4C3J - chains A and E of the 14 polymer chains in the assembly; structure by X-ray diffraction, 3.35 A resolution.

Chain A:
Protein: DNA-directed RNA polymerase I subunit RPA190
From: Saccharomyces cerevisiae
Notes: EC 2.7.7.6
UniProtKB: P10964 (RPA1_YEAST); numbering as in UniProt (aligned over 1-1664)
Sequence (1664 residues; each row starts with the number of its first residue):
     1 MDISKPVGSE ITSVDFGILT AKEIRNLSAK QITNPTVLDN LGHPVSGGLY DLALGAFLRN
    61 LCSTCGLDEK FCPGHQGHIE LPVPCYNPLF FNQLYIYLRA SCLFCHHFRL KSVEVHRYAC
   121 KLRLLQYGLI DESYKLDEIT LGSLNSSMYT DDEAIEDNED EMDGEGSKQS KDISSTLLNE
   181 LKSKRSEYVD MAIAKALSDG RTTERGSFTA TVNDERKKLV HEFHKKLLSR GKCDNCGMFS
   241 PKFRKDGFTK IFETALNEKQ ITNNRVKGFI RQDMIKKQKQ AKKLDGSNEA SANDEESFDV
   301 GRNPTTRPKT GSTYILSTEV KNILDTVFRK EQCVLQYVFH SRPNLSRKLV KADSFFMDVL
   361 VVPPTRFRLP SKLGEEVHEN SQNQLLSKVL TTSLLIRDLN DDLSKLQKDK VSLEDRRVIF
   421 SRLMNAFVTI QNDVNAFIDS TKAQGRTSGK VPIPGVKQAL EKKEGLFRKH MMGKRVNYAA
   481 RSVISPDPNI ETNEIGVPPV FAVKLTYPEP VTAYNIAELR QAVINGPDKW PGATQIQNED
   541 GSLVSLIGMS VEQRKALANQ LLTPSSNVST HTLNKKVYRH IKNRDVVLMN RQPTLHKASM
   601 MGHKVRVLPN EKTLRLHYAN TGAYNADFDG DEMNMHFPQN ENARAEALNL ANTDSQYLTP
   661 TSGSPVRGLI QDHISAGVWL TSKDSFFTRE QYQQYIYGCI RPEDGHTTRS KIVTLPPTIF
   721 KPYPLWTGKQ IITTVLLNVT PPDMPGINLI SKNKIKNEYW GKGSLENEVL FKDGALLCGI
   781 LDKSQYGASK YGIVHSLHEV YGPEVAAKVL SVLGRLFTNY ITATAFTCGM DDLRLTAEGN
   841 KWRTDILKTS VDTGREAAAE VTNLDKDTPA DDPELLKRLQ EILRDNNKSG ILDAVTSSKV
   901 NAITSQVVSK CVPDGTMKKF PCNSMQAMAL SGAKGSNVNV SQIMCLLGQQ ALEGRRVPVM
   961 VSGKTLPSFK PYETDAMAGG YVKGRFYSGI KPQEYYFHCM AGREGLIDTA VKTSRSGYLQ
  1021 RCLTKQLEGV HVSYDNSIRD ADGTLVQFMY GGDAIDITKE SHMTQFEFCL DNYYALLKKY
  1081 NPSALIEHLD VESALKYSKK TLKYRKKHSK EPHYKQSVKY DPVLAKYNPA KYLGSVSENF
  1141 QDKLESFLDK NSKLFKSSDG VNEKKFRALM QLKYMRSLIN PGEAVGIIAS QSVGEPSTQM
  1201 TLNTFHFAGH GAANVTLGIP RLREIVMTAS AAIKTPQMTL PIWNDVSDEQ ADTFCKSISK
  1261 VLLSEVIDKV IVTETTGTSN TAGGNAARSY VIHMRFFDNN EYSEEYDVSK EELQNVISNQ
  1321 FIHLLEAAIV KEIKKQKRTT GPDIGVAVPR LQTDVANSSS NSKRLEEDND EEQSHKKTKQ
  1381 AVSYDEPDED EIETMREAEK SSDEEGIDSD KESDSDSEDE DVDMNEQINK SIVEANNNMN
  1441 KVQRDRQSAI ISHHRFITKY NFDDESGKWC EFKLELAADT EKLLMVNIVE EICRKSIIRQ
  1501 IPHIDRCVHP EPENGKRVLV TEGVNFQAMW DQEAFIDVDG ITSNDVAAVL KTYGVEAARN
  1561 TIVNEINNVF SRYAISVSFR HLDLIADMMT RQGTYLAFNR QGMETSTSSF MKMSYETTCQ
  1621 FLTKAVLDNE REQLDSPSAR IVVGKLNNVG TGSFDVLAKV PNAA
Unresolved in the structure: 142-171, 276-311, 407-409, 448-450, 1154-1159, 1206-1213, 1279-1286, 1353-1360, 1400-1437, 1664
Swiss-Prot annotation at these positions:
  - region: Pro992 to Glu1004 (Bridging helix)
  - binding site (Zn(2+)): Cys62, Cys65, Cys72, His75, Cys102, Cys105, Cys233, Cys236
  - binding site (Mg(2+)): Asp627, Asp629, Asp631
  - modified residue (Phosphoserine): Ser889, Ser1636
Bound ions: Zn2+ site 1: Cys62, Cys65, Cys72, His75; Zn2+ site 2: Cys102, Cys105, Cys233, Cys236
Reported in the primary citation:
  - conformationally variable residues (order/disorder transition): Asn1361 to Glu1399
  - contacts within the chain: Arg1015-Asp1385, Arg1015-Glu1386, Arg1015-Asp1388, Arg1015-Glu1389

Chain E:
Protein: DNA-directed RNA polymerases I, II, and III subunit RPABC1
From: Saccharomyces cerevisiae
Notes: EC 2.7.7.6
UniProtKB: P20434 (RPAB1_YEAST); residue numbers follow UniProt; this construct covers 1-215
Sequence (215 residues; row label = number of the first residue in the row):
     1 MDQENERNIS RLWRAFRTVK EMVKDRGYFI TQEEVELPLE DFKAKYCDSM GRPQRKMMSF
    61 QANPTEESIS KFPDMGSLWV EFCDEPSVGV KTMKTFVIHI QEKNFQTGIF VYQNNITPSA
   121 MKLVPSIPPA TIETFNEAAL VVNITHHELV PKHIRLSSDE KRELLKRYRL KESQLPRIQR
   181 ADPVALYLGL KRGEVVKIIR KSETSGRYAS YRICM

How chain A and chain E interact:
Residue-residue contacts (113):
  Ile130(A) with Met215(E), hydrophobic
  Asp131(A) with Arg192(E); Met215(E)
  Tyr134(A) with Arg192(E)
  Glu138(A) with Pro128(E)
  Gly200(A) with Lys171(E), hydrogen bond (backbone-side chain)
  Arg201(A) with Lys171(E), hydrogen bond (backbone-side chain)
  Thr202(A) with Lys171(E)
  Thr209(A) with Ser173(E), hydrogen bond; Gln174(E)
  Thr211(A) with Ser173(E)
  Val212(A) with Ser173(E)
  Asp214(A) with Arg177(E), salt bridge
  Glu215(A) with Arg177(E), salt bridge
  Asp1035(A) with Tyr168(E)
  Arg1039(A) with Tyr168(E), hydrogen bond (side chain-backbone); Leu170(E); Gln174(E)
  Gly1043(A) with Gln174(E), hydrogen bond (backbone-side chain)
  Thr1044(A) with Gln174(E)
  Leu1045(A) with Leu170(E), hydrophobic; Gln174(E), hydrogen bond (backbone-backbone); Pro176(E)
  Phe1048(A) with Tyr168(E), hydrophobic; Leu175(E), hydrophobic; Tyr208(E), hydrogen bond (backbone-side chain); Ser210(E); Tyr211(E)
  Met1049(A) with Tyr208(E), hydrogen bond (backbone-side chain)
  Gly1051(A) with Ser202(E); Thr204(E); Ser205(E), hydrogen bond (backbone-side chain)
  Gly1052(A) with Ser205(E), hydrogen bond (backbone-side chain); Tyr208(E)
  Asp1053(A) with Thr204(E); Ser205(E)
  Arg1105(A) with Arg207(E)
  His1113(A) with Thr145(E); His146(E), hydrogen bond (side chain-backbone); His147(E), hydrogen bond (side chain-backbone); Glu148(E); Val150(E), hydrogen bond (side chain-backbone)
  Tyr1114(A) with Thr145(E); His146(E); Lys152(E), hydrogen bond (backbone-side chain)
  Lys1115(A) with Gln32(E), hydrogen bond; Glu36(E), salt bridge
  Val1118(A) with Lys152(E); Ile154(E), hydrophobic; Ile199(E), hydrophobic
  Tyr1120(A) with Arg207(E), hydrogen bond (backbone-side chain)
  Asp1121(A) with Lys197(E), salt bridge; Arg207(E)
  Pro1122(A) with Arg207(E)
  Ser1137(A) with Ser205(E)
  Glu1138(A) with Ser205(E), hydrogen bond (backbone-backbone); Arg207(E), salt bridge
  Asn1139(A) with Thr204(E), hydrogen bond (side chain-backbone); Ser205(E), hydrogen bond (backbone-backbone); Gly206(E)
  Gln1527(A) with Ala138(E); Ala139(E)
  Trp1530(A) with Arg14(E), hydrogen bond (backbone-side chain); Ala138(E); Ala139(E); Val141(E), hydrophobic; Val142(E), hydrophobic
  Asp1531(A) with Arg7(E); Arg11(E), salt bridge; Arg14(E)
  Glu1533(A) with Arg14(E), salt bridge
  Val1538(A) with Val142(E), hydrophobic; His147(E)
  Asp1539(A) with His146(E); His147(E); Glu148(E), hydrogen bond (backbone-backbone)
  Gly1540(A) with Glu148(E)
  Ile1541(A) with His147(E), hydrogen bond (backbone-side chain)
  Leu1550(A) with Pro183(E)
  Lys1551(A) with Pro183(E)
  Thr1552(A) with Ile144(E); Pro183(E)
  Tyr1553(A) with Ile144(E), hydrophobic; His147(E); Val150(E); Val184(E)
  Gly1554(A) with Asp182(E); Pro183(E)
  Val1555(A) with Asp182(E), hydrogen bond (backbone-side chain); Arg212(E)
  Glu1556(A) with Leu149(E); Pro151(E); His153(E); Ile198(E); Arg200(E), salt bridge; Arg212(E), salt bridge
  Ala1557(A) with Leu149(E); Val150(E), hydrophobic
  Arg1559(A) with Arg200(E)
  Asn1560(A) with Leu149(E), hydrogen bond (side chain-backbone)
  Asn1564(A) with Leu149(E)
  Phe1579(A) with Thr204(E)
  Arg1580(A) with Thr204(E)
  Asp1587(A) with Arg200(E), salt bridge
  Thr1590(A) with Arg177(E); Arg212(E), hydrogen bond (backbone-side chain)
  Arg1591(A) with Pro176(E); Arg177(E), hydrogen bond (backbone-backbone)
  Gln1592(A) with Arg177(E), hydrogen bond; Gln179(E)
  Gly1593(A) with Arg177(E), hydrogen bond (backbone-backbone); Gln179(E)
  Thr1594(A) with Gln179(E)
Also at the interface, not in a pair above, chain A (68 interface residues in all): Ser207, Ser1037, Asp1042, Val1046, Gln1047, Ala1125, Asp1537, Thr1561
Also at the interface, not in a pair above, chain E (54 interface residues in all): Asn143, Leu164, Arg169, Ile178, Glu203, Ala209

Overview:
68 residues of chain A and 54 residues of chain E are in contact, with 28 hydrogen bonds and 10 salt bridges.
Polar contacts include Asp214(A)-Arg177(E), Glu215(A)-Arg177(E) and Lys1115(A)-Glu36(E). The paper reports
conformational variability at Asn1361(A); contacts within the chain involving Arg1015(A), Asp1385(A) and
Glu1386(A) among others.
Here chain A is DNA-directed RNA polymerase I subunit RPA190 and chain E is DNA-directed RNA polymerases I,
II, and III subunit RPABC1, both from Saccharomyces cerevisiae. Entry 4C3J (Structure of 14-subunit RNA
polymerase I at 3.35 A resolution, crystal form C2-90) was determined by X-ray diffraction (same publication
as 4C3H and 4C3I).
